9J54 - chains A and C of the 4 polymer chains in the assembly; structure by X-ray diffraction, 1.61 A resolution.

== Chain A (and C) ==
Molecule: RB1-inducible coiled-coil protein 1
Organism: Homo sapiens
Notes: chain C of this document is another copy of the same molecule, construct and numbering; everything in this record applies to it too
UniProt: Q8TDY2 (RBCC1_HUMAN); residues 1490-1594 here = UniProt positions 1490-1594
Amino-acid sequence (111 residues; numbered -6 to 1594; 1490 numbers in that range are skipped by the numbering (no residue carries them; nothing is unmodelled there); the number before each row is that of its first residue; numbers below 1 keep their minus sign (Gly-6 is residue -6)):
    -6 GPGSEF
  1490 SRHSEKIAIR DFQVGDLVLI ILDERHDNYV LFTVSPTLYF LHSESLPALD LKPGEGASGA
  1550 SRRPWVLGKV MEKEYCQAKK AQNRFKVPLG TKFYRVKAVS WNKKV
Unresolved in the structure: -6 to -5, 1543-1553, 1591-1594 (chain C: -6 to -5, 1543-1551, 1594)
Differences from the reference sequence: expression tag (-6 to -1)
UniProt features mapped onto this chain:
  - natural variant: Arg1514 (R1514C: In a breast cancer sample)

== Chain A / chain C interface ==
Contacting residue pairs (34; chain A residue first):
  His1492(A) - Arg1499(C)  hydrogen bond (backbone-side chain)
  Ser1493(A) - Arg1499(C)
  Glu1494(A) - Ile1498(C)
  Lys1495(A) - Lys1495(C)
  Lys1495(A) - Ile1496(C)
  Lys1495(A) - Ala1497(C)
  Lys1495(A) - Asp1505(C)
  Ile1496(A) - Lys1495(C)
  Ile1496(A) - Ile1496(C)  hydrogen bond (backbone-backbone)
  Ile1496(A) - Ile1498(C)  hydrophobic
  Ile1496(A) - Phe1521(C)  hydrophobic
  Ile1498(A) - Glu1494(C)
  Ile1498(A) - Ile1496(C)  hydrophobic
  Ile1498(A) - Leu1506(C)  hydrophobic
  Arg1499(A) - Gly-4(C)  hydrogen bond (side chain-backbone)
  Arg1499(A) - Ser-3(C)
  Arg1499(A) - Glu-2(C)  hydrogen bond (side chain-backbone)
  Arg1499(A) - Ser1490(C)  hydrogen bond
  Arg1499(A) - Ser1493(C)  hydrogen bond
  Asp1500(A) - Glu-2(C)
  Asp1500(A) - Phe-1(C)
  Asp1500(A) - Ser1490(C)  hydrogen bond (side chain-backbone)
  Asp1500(A) - Ser1493(C)
  Gln1502(A) - Phe-1(C)
  Asp1505(A) - Lys1495(C)  salt bridge
  Leu1506(A) - Ile1498(C)  hydrophobic
  Leu1508(A) - Leu1508(C)  hydrophobic
  Phe1521(A) - Ile1496(C)  hydrophobic
  Phe1521(A) - Trp1554(C)  hydrophobic
  Val1523(A) - Leu1556(C)  hydrophobic
  Trp1554(A) - Phe1521(C)  hydrophobic
  Leu1556(A) - Val1523(C)  hydrophobic
  Trp1590(A) - Ile1498(C)  hydrophobic
  Trp1590(A) - Arg1499(C)
Interface residues without a listed pair, chain A (18 interface residues in all): Ala1497

== In short ==
The interface between chain A and chain C involves 18 residues on one side and 19 on the other, with 7
hydrogen bonds and 1 salt bridge. Polar pairs include Asp1505(A)-Lys1495(C), His1492(A)-Arg1499(C) and
Arg1499(A)-Gly-4(C).
Both chains are RB1-inducible coiled-coil protein 1 (Homo sapiens). Entry 9J54 (Crystal structure of FIP200
Claw in complex with ATG16L1) was determined by X-ray diffraction, deposited together with 9JF2.
